8IVW - chains A and C of the 3 polymer chains in the assembly; structure by X-ray diffraction, 3.21 A resolution.

Chain A:
Protein: Neuropilin-2
Source organism: Homo sapiens
Reference sequence: O60462 (NRP2_HUMAN); residues 25-595 here = UniProt positions 25-595
Amino-acid sequence (583 residues; each row starts with the number of its first residue):
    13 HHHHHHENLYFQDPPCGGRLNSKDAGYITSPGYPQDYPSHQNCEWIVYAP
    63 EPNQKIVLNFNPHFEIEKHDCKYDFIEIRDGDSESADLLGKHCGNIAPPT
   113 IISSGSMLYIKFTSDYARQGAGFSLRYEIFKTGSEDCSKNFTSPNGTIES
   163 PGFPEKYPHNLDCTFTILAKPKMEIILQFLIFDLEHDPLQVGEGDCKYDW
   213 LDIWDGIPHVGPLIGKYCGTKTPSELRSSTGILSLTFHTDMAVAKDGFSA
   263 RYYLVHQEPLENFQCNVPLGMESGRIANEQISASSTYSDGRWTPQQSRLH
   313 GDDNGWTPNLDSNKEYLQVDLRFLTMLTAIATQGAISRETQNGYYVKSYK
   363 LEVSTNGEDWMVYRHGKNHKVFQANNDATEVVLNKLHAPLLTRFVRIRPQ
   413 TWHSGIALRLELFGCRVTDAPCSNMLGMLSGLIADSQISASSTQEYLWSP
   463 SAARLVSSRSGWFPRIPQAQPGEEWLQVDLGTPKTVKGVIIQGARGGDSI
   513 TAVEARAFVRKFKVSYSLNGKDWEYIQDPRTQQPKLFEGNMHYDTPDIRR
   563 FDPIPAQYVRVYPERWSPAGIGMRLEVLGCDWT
Disordered / not traced: 13-148, 199-206, 493-495, 508-516, 595
Disulfides: Cys149-Cys175, Cys208-Cys230, Cys277-Cys427, Cys434-Cys592
Differences from the reference sequence: expression tag (13-24)
UniProt features mapped onto this chain:
  - binding site (Ca(2+)): Glu197, Asp211, Asp252
  - glycosylation (N-linked (GlcNAc...) asparagine): Asn152, Asn157
  - natural variant: Arg334 (R334C: Rare variant), Arg428 (R428W: Rare variant)

Chain C:
Protein: Light chain of antibody 10V8 Fab fragment
Source organism: Homo sapiens
Notes: antibody fragment or engineered binder
Amino-acid sequence (215 residues; numbered 1 to 215; the number before each row is that of its first residue):
     1 DIQMTQSPSSLSASVGDRVTITCTASSSVSSSYLHWYQQKPGKAPKLLIY
    51 RTSNLASGVPSRFSGSGSGTDFTLTISSLQPEDFATYYCHQYYRSPPTFG
   101 GGTKVEIKRTVAAPSVFIFPPSDEQLKSGTASVVCLLNNFYPREAKVQWK
   151 VDNALQSGNSQESVTEQDSKDSTYSLSSTLTLSKADYEKHKVYACEVTHQ
   201 GLSSPVTKSFNRGEC
Disulfides: Cys23-Cys89, Cys135-Cys195

Interface between chain A and chain C:
Contacting residue pairs (12; chain A residue first):
  Ser300(A) - Arg51(C)
  Asp301(A) - Ser32(C)
  Asp301(A) - Tyr33(C)  hydrogen bond
  Arg350(A) - Arg94(C)
  Glu351(A) - Tyr33(C)  hydrogen bond
  Glu351(A) - Tyr92(C)
  Glu351(A) - Tyr93(C)
  Glu351(A) - Arg94(C)  salt bridge
  Glu351(A) - Ser95(C)  hydrogen bond (backbone-backbone)
  Thr352(A) - Tyr92(C)
  Thr352(A) - Ser95(C)
  Gln353(A) - Ser95(C)  hydrogen bond
Other interface residues (no listed pair), chain A (9 interface residues in all): Tyr299, Arg303, Trp304

Summary:
9 residues of chain A and 7 residues of chain C are in contact, with 4 hydrogen bonds and 1 salt bridge. Polar
pairs include Glu351(A)-Arg94(C), Asp301(A)-Tyr33(C) and Glu351(A)-Tyr33(C). Curated annotation (UniProt)
lists 3 Ca2+-binding residues on chain A.
Chain A is Neuropilin-2 and chain C is Light chain of antibody 10V8 Fab fragment, both from Homo sapiens; the
structure, Crystal structure of NRP2 in complex with aNRP2-10 Fab fragment, was determined by X-ray
diffraction, deposited together with 8IVX.
